Entry 3VOI (X-ray diffraction, 2.00 A resolution); this record covers chain A.

# Chain A
Protein: Cellobiohydrolase
From: Coprinopsis cinerea
Notes: EC 3.2.1.91
UniProtKB: B7X9Z0 (B7X9Z0_COPCI); residues 72-433 here correspond to UniProt positions 93-454 (UniProt number = residue number + 21)
Sequence (373 residues; numbered 72 to 444; the number before each row is that of its first residue):
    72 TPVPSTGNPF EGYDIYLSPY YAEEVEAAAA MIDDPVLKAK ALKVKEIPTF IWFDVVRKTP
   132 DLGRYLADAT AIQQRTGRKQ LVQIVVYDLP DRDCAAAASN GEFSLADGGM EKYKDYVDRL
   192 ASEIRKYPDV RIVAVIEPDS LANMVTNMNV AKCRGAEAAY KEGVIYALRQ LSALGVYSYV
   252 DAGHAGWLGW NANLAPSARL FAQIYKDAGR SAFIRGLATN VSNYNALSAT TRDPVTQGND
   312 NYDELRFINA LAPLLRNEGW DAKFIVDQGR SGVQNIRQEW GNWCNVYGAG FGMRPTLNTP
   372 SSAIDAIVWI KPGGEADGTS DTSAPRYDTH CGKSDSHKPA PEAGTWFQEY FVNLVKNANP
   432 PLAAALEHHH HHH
Disordered / not traced: 72-75, 436-444
Cystine bridges: Cys165-Cys224, Cys355-Cys402
Sequence notes: expression tag (434-444)
Metal / ion sites: Mg2+ near Gly309 (its only coordinating residue here)
Residues lining bound ligands: p-nitrophenyl beta-D-cellotrioside (RCB; 4-nitrophenyl beta-D-glucopyranosyl-(1->4)-beta-D-glucopyranosyl-(1->4)-beta-D-glucopyranoside): Asp164, Ala166, Ala167, Asp210, Asn214, Thr217, Asn218, His255, Gly257, Trp258, Trp261, Ala263, Asn264, Val292, Ser293, Asn294, Trp351, Gly352, Trp354

# Summary
Chain A binds p-nitrophenyl beta-D-cellotrioside.
Chain A is Cellobiohydrolase (Coprinopsis cinerea); the structure, CcCel6A catalytic domain complexed with
p-nitrophenyl beta-D-cellotrioside, was determined by X-ray diffraction together with 3VOF, 3VOG, 3VOH and
3VOJ from the same study.
